7FGV - chain A; structure by X-ray diffraction, 2.00 A resolution.

== Chain A ==
Molecule: Lysozyme C
From: Gallus gallus
Notes: EC 3.2.1.17
Reference sequence: P00698 (LYSC_CHICK); residues 1-129 here correspond to UniProt positions 19-147 (UniProt number = residue number + 18)
Chain sequence (129 residues; numbered 1 to 129; the number before each row is that of its first residue):
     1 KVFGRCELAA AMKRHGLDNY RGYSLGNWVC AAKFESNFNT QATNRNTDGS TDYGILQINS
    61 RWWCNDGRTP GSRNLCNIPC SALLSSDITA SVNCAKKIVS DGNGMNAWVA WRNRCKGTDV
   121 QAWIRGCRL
Disulfides: Cys-6/Cys-127, Cys-30/Cys-115, Cys-64/Cys-80, Cys-76/Cys-94
Swiss-Prot annotation at these positions:
  - active site: Glu-35, Asp-52
  - binding site (substrate): Asp-101

== Summary ==
UniProt lists active-site residues Glu-35 and Asp-52 and substrate-binding residue Asp-101.
Chain A is Lysozyme C (Gallus gallus); the structure, H/D exchanged Hen egg-white lysozyme denatured in heat
condition and refolded in solution, was determined by X-ray diffraction together with 7FG8 and 7FGU from the
same study.
